PDB entry 7TJZ | electron microscopy, 4.40 A resolution (low resolution: residue-level contacts below are approximate; hydrogen-bond / salt-bridge calls are withheld) | chains B and F of the 27 polymer chains in the assembly

# Chain B
Protein: ATP synthase subunit alpha
Organism: Saccharomyces cerevisiae
UniProtKB: P07251 (ATPA_YEAST); residues 1-510 here correspond to UniProt positions 36-545 (UniProt number = residue number + 35)
Chain sequence (510 residues; numbered 1 to 510; the number before each row is that of its first residue):
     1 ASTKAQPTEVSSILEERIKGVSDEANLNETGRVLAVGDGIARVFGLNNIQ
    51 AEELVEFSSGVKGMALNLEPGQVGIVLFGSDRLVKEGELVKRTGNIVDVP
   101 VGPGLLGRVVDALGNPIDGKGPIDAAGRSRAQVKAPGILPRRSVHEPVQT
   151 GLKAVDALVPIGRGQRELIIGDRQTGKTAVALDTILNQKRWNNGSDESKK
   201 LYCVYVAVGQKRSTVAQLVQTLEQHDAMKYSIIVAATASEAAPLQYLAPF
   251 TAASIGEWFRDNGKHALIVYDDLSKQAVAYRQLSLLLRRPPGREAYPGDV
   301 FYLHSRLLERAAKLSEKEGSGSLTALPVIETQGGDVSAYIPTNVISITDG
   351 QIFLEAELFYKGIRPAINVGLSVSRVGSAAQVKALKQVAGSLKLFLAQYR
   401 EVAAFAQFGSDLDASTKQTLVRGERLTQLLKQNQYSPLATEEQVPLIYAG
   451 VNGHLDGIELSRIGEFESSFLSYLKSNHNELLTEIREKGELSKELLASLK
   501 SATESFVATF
Not modelled in the structure: 1-2, 408-409, 510
Swiss-Prot annotation at these positions:
  - binding site (ATP): G171 to T178
  - site: S372 (Required for activity)
  - modified residue (Phosphoserine): S22, S143

# Chain F
Protein: ATP synthase subunit beta
Organism: Saccharomyces cerevisiae
Notes: EC 7.1.2.2
UniProtKB: P00830 (ATPB_YEAST); residues 1-478 here correspond to UniProt positions 34-511 (UniProt number = residue number + 33)
Chain sequence (478 residues; each row starts with the number of its first residue):
     1 ASAAQSTPITGKVTAVIGAIVDVHFEQSELPAILNALEIKTPQGKLVLEV
    51 AQHLGENTVRTIAMDGTEGLVRGEKVLDTGGPISVPVGRETLGRIINVIG
   101 EPIDERGPIKSKLRKPIHADPPSFAEQSTSAEILETGIKVVDLLAPYARG
   151 GKIGLFGGAGVGKTVFIQELINNIAKAHGGFSVFTGVGERTREGNDLYRE
   201 MKETGVINLEGESKVALVFGQMNEPPGARARVALTGLTIAEYFRDEEGQD
   251 VLLFIDNIFRFTQAGSEVSALLGRIPSAVGYQPTLATDMGLLQERITTTK
   301 KGSVTSVQAVYVPADDLTDPAPATTFAHLDATTVLSRGISELGIYPAVDP
   351 LDSKSRLLDAAVVGQEHYDVASKVQETLQTYKSLQDIIAILGMDELSEQD
   401 KLTVERARKIQRFLSQPFAVAEVFTGIPGKLVRLKDTVASFKAVLEGKYD
   451 NIPEHAFYMVGGIEDVVAKAEKLAAEAN
Not modelled in the structure: 1-6, 476-478
Swiss-Prot annotation at these positions:
  - binding site (ATP): G157 to T164
  - modified residue: T79 (Phosphothreonine), T204 (Phosphothreonine), S340 (Phosphoserine)

# Chain B / chain F interface
Residue-residue contacts (16):
  N47(B) - R72(F)
  I49(B) - L70(F)
  I49(B) - V71(F)
  I49(B) - R72(F)
  Q50(B) - G69(F)
  Q50(B) - L70(F)
  A51(B) - G69(F)
  A51(B) - L70(F)
  L66(B) - V16(F)
  L68(B) - A15(F)
  L68(B) - V16(F)
  L68(B) - I17(F)
  E69(B) - T14(F)
  P70(B) - T14(F)
  R293(B) - V279(F)
  S337(B) - A314(F)
Interface residues without a listed pair, chain B (13 interface residues in all): N67, G292, S346
Interface residues without a listed pair, chain F (12 interface residues in all): E68, G160

# Overview
The interface between chain B and chain F involves 13 residues on one side and 12 on the other. UniProt lists
8 ATP-binding residues on chain B; 8 ATP-binding residues on chain F.
Here chain B is ATP synthase subunit alpha and chain F is ATP synthase subunit beta, both from Saccharomyces
cerevisiae. Entry 7TJZ (Yeast ATP synthase State 1catalytic(b) without exogenous ATP backbone model) was
determined by electron microscopy, deposited together with 7TJS, 7TJT, 7TJU, 7TJV, 7TJW, 7TJX and 30 further
entries.
